Entry 1H7Q (X-ray diffraction, 2.00 A resolution); this record covers chain A.

Chain A:
Name: Spore coat polysaccharide biosynthesis protein spsa
Source organism: Bacillus subtilis
Reference sequence: P39621 (SPSA_BACSU); residue numbers follow UniProt; this construct covers 2-256
Amino-acid sequence (255 residues; numbered 2 to 256; the number before each row is that of its first residue):
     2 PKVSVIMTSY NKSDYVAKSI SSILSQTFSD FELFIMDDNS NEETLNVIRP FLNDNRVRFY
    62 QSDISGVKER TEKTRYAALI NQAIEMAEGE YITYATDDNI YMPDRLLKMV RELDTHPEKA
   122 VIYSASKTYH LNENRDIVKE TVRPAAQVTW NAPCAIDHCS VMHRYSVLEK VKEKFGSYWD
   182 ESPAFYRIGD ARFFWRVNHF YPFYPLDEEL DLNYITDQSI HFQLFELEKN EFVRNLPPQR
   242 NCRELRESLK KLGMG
Not modelled in the structure: 134-136, 219-230
Disulfide bonds: Cys155-Cys243
Metal / ion sites: Mn2+: Asp99 (together with thymidine-5'-diphosphate); Mg2+: His117, Glu119
Small-molecule neighbours: thymidine-5'-diphosphate: Thr9, Ser10, Tyr11, Lys13, Asp39, Arg71, Arg76, Tyr77, Leu80, Thr97, Asp98, Asp99, Tyr187, Phe233
Curated features (UniProtKB/Swiss-Prot):
  - active site: Asp191

Summary:
Bound to chain A: thymidine-5'-diphosphate. His117 and Glu119 coordinate Mg2+. Curated annotation (UniProt)
lists active-site residue Asp191.
Chain A is Spore coat polysaccharide biosynthesis protein spsa (Bacillus subtilis); the structure,
dTDP-MANGANESE COMPLEX OF SPSA FROM BACILLUS SUBTILIS, was determined by X-ray diffraction, deposited together
with 1H7L.
